PDB entry 6QSU | electron microscopy, 2.40 A resolution | chains I and R of the 24 polymer chains in the assembly

[Chain I]
Protein: Urease subunit alpha
Organism: Helicobacter pylori
Notes: EC 3.5.1.5
Reference sequence: A0A293SGE9 (A0A293SGE9_HELPX); residues 1-238 here = UniProt positions 1-238
Sequence (238 residues; row label = number of the first residue in the row):
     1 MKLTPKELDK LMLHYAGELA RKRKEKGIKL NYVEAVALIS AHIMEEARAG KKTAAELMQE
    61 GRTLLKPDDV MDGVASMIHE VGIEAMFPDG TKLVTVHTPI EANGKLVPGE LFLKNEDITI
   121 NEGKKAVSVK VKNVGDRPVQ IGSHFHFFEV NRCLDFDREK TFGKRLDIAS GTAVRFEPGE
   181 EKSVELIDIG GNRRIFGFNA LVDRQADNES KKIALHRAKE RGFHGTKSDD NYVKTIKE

[Chain R]
Protein: Urease subunit beta
Organism: Helicobacter pylori
Notes: EC 3.5.1.5
Reference sequence: A0A086RWB6 (A0A086RWB6_HELPX); residue numbers follow UniProt; this construct covers 1-569
Sequence (569 residues; each row starts with the number of its first residue):
     1 MKKISRKEYV SMYGPTTGDK VRLGDTDLIA EVEHDYTIYG EELKFGGGKT LREGMSQSNN
    61 PSKEELDLII TNALIVDYTG IYKADIGIKD GKIAGIGKGG NKDMQDGVKN NLSVGPATEA
   121 LAGEGLIVTA GGIDTHIHFI SPQQIPTAFA SGVTTMIGGG TGPADGTNAT TITPGRRNLK
   181 WMLRAAEEYS MNLGFLAKGN TSNDASLADQ IEAGAIGFKI HEDWGTTPSA INHALDVADK
   241 YDVQVAIHTD TLNEAGCVED TMAAIAGRTM HTFHTEGAGG GHAPDIIKVA GEHNILPAST
   301 NPTIPFTVNT EAEHMDMLMV CHHLDKSIKE DVQFADSRIR PQTIAAEDTL HDMGIFSITS
   361 SDSQAMGRVG EVITRTWQTA DKNKKEFGRL KEEKGDNDNF RIKRYLSKYT INPAIAHGIS
   421 EYVGSVEVGK VADLVLWSPA FFGVKPNMII KGGFIALSQM GDANASIPTP QPVYYREMFA
   481 HHGKAKYDAN ITFVSQAAYD KGIKEELGLE RQVLPVKNCR NITKKDMQFN DTTAHIEVNP
   541 ETYHVFVDGK EVTSKPANKV SLAQLFSIF
Modified positions: Lys-219 (lysine nz-carboxylic acid; KCX)
Ion coordination: Ni2+ site 1: His-136, His-138, Lys-219, Asp-362 (together with beta-mercaptoethanol); Ni2+ site 2: Lys-219, His-248, His-274 (together with beta-mercaptoethanol)

[Chain I / chain R interface]
Contacting residue pairs (27):
  Gly-191(I) / Lys-525(R)
  Asn-192(I) / Asn-521(R)  hydrogen bond (side chain-backbone)
  Asn-192(I) / Thr-523(R)  hydrogen bond
  Asn-192(I) / Lys-525(R)
  Asn-192(I) / Asp-526(R)  hydrogen bond
  Arg-194(I) / Gly-267(R)
  Arg-194(I) / Arg-268(R)
  Arg-194(I) / Thr-269(R)  hydrogen bond
  Arg-194(I) / Asn-294(R)
  Arg-194(I) / Arg-520(R)  hydrogen bond (side chain-backbone)
  Arg-194(I) / Ile-522(R)
  Arg-194(I) / Thr-523(R)
  Arg-204(I) / Ala-266(R)
  Gln-205(I) / Gly-267(R)  hydrogen bond (backbone-backbone)
  Gln-205(I) / His-293(R)
  Gln-205(I) / Asn-294(R)
  Gln-205(I) / Thr-523(R)
  Glu-209(I) / Glu-259(R)
  Glu-209(I) / Met-262(R)
  Glu-209(I) / Ala-263(R)  hydrogen bond (side chain-backbone)
  Thr-235(I) / Ala-263(R)
  Ile-236(I) / Pro-228(R)
  Ile-236(I) / Ser-229(R)
  Ile-236(I) / Ala-264(R)  hydrophobic
  Lys-237(I) / Asn-232(R)
  Lys-237(I) / Ala-266(R)
  Lys-237(I) / Arg-268(R)
Also at the interface, not in a pair above, chain I (11 interface residues in all): Arg-193, Asp-207
Also at the interface, not in a pair above, chain R (20 interface residues in all): Glu-292

[Summary]
The interface between chain I and chain R involves 11 residues on one side and 20 on the other; the contacts
include 7 hydrogen bonds. Polar pairs include Asn-192(I)/Asn-521(R), Asn-192(I)/Thr-523(R) and
Asn-192(I)/Asp-526(R). His-136(R), His-138(R), Lys-219(R) and Asp-362(R) form the Ni2+ site 1.
Here chain I is Urease subunit alpha and chain R is Urease subunit beta, both from Helicobacter pylori. Entry
6QSU (Helicobacter pylori urease with BME bound in the active site) was determined by electron microscopy,
deposited together with 6ZJA.
